8W2O - chains B and D of the 18 polymer chains in the assembly; structure by electron microscopy, 3.49 A resolution.

# Chain B
Molecule: U1 small nuclear ribonucleoprotein C
From: Saccharomyces cerevisiae S288C
Reference sequence: Q05900 (RU1C_YEAST); residues 1-231 here = UniProt positions 1-231
Amino-acid sequence (231 residues; each row starts with the number of its first residue):
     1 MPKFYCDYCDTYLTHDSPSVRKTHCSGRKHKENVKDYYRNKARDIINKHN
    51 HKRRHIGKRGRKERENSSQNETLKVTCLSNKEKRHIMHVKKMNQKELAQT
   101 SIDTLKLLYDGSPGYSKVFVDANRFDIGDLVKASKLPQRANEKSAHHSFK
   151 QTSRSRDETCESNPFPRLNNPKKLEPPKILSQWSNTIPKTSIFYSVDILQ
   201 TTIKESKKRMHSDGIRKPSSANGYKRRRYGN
Unresolved in the structure: 1-2, 133-138, 141-150, 197-231
Differences from the reference sequence: engineered mutation Pro2 (Thr in Q05900), Lys3 (Arg in Q05900), Phe4 (Tyr in Q05900), Asp7 (Glu in Q05900), Asp10 (His in Q05900), Thr11 (Ser in Q05900), Ser17 (Thr in Q05900), Pro18 (Leu in Q05900), Thr23 (Ser in Q05900), Cys25 (Leu in Q05900), Ser26 (Val in Q05900), Arg28 (Lys in Q05900), Lys29 (Asn in Q05900), Lys31 (Leu in Q05900), Glu32 (Arg in Q05900), Asn33 (Ile in Q05900), Val34 (Thr in Q05900), Lys35 (Ala in Q05900)
Curated features (UniProtKB/Swiss-Prot):
  - mutagenesis: Leu13 (L13A/D/E/F/G/H/K/P/R/S/T/W/Y: Gives rise to unstable commitment complexes; L13C/I/M/N/Q/V: No effect)

# Chain D
Molecule: U1 small nuclear ribonucleoprotein component PRP42
From: Saccharomyces cerevisiae S288C
Reference sequence: Q03776 (PRP42_YEAST); residues 1-544 here = UniProt positions 1-544
Amino-acid sequence (544 residues; row label = number of the first residue in the row):
     1 MDKYTALIHDENFSTLTLNVSRYPKSLAYWEKLLNYIVKASAPICKSTEP
    51 QLLKLIRCTYSSMLNEFPYLENYYIDFALLEYKLGNVSMSHKIFQRGLQA
   101 FNQRSLLLWTSYLKFCNNVISHQKQLFKKYETAEEYVGLHFFSGEFWDLY
   151 LEQISSRCTSSKKYWNVLRKILEIPLHSFSKFYALWLQRIDDIMDLKQLS
   201 QLTSKDELLKKLKIDINYSGRKGPYLQDAKKKLKKITKEMYMVVQYQVLE
   251 IYSIFESKIYINYYTSPETLVSSDEIETWIKYLDYTITLQTDSLTHLNFQ
   301 RALLPLAHYDLVWIKYSKWLINSKNDLLGAKNVLLMGLKFSLKKTEIIKL
   351 LYSVICKLNEYVLLRNLLEKIESSYSDNVENVDDFEIFWDYLQFKTFCQN
   401 SLYSSRYSDSQSNGLLNKELFDKVWKRLSCKEKKSGQEILLNNLVQFYSK
   451 DTVEFVEKNIFQKIIEFGWEYYLQNGMFWNCYCRLIYFDTSRSYLDKRQY
   501 IVRKIWPQIDKKFAQSVLPSLTEFCESYFPEEMDTLEEMFTEEP
Unresolved in the structure: 542-544
Curated features (UniProtKB/Swiss-Prot):
  - motif: Lys230 to Lys235 (Nuclear localization signal)

# Chain B / chain D interface
Residue-residue contacts (92; chain B residue first):
  His51(B) - Met194(D)
  Arg59(B) - Ser219(D)  hydrogen bond (side chain-backbone)
  Arg59(B) - Gly220(D)
  Glu63(B) - Ser219(D)  hydrogen bond
  Ser67(B) - Ser219(D)  hydrogen bond (side chain-backbone)
  Asn70(B) - Tyr218(D)
  Leu73(B) - Pro224(D)  hydrophobic
  Leu73(B) - Tyr225(D)  hydrophobic
  Lys74(B) - Pro224(D)
  Val75(B) - Arg221(D)
  Val75(B) - Pro224(D)  hydrophobic
  Thr76(B) - Gln227(D)
  Gln94(B) - Gln188(D)  hydrogen bond
  Leu97(B) - Lys181(D)
  Leu97(B) - Leu185(D)  hydrophobic
  Leu97(B) - Gln188(D)
  Thr100(B) - Lys181(D)
  Ile102(B) - Glu145(D)
  Ile102(B) - Asp148(D)
  Ile102(B) - Ser178(D)
  Ile102(B) - Lys181(D)
  Asp103(B) - Glu145(D)
  Thr104(B) - Phe142(D)
  Thr104(B) - Glu145(D)  hydrogen bond (backbone-side chain)
  Leu105(B) - Leu106(D)  hydrophobic
  Leu105(B) - Thr110(D)
  Leu105(B) - Glu145(D)  hydrogen bond (backbone-side chain)
  Leu108(B) - Phe142(D)  hydrophobic
  Leu108(B) - Asn262(D)
  Leu108(B) - Tyr263(D)
  Tyr109(B) - Glu71(D)  hydrogen bond
  Tyr109(B) - Leu107(D)  hydrophobic
  Gly111(B) - Tyr263(D)
  Ser112(B) - Asn72(D)
  Pro113(B) - Glu31(D)
  Pro113(B) - Leu70(D)  hydrophobic
  Pro113(B) - Tyr264(D)
  Gly114(B) - Asn72(D)  hydrogen bond (backbone-side chain)
  Tyr115(B) - Asn72(D)
  Lys117(B) - Glu31(D)  salt bridge
  Lys117(B) - Asn35(D)
  Lys117(B) - Tyr73(D)
  Lys117(B) - Asp76(D)
  Val118(B) - Asn72(D)
  Val118(B) - Ile75(D)  hydrophobic
  Phe119(B) - Leu107(D)  hydrophobic
  Arg124(B) - Leu79(D)
  Phe125(B) - Asp76(D)
  Phe125(B) - Leu79(D)
  Phe125(B) - Leu80(D)  hydrophobic
  Phe125(B) - Lys83(D)
  Arg156(B) - Val38(D)
  Arg156(B) - Tyr60(D)
  Arg156(B) - Asp76(D)  salt bridge
  Glu158(B) - Glu31(D)
  Thr159(B) - Glu31(D)
  Thr159(B) - Lys32(D)
  Cys160(B) - Leu27(D)  hydrophobic
  Cys160(B) - Glu31(D)  hydrogen bond (backbone-side chain)
  Glu161(B) - Ala28(D)
  Pro166(B) - Ile261(D)  hydrophobic
  Pro166(B) - Tyr263(D)
  Arg167(B) - Tyr260(D)
  Arg167(B) - Ser272(D)
  Arg167(B) - Glu275(D)  salt bridge
  Lys173(B) - Ser257(D)  hydrogen bond (side chain-backbone)
  Lys173(B) - Tyr260(D)
  Leu174(B) - Phe142(D)  hydrophobic
  Leu174(B) - Tyr252(D)  hydrogen bond (backbone-side chain)
  Glu175(B) - His177(D)  hydrogen bond (backbone-side chain)
  Pro176(B) - Tyr252(D)
  Pro177(B) - His177(D)
  Pro177(B) - Leu249(D)  hydrophobic
  Pro177(B) - Tyr252(D)
  Lys178(B) - Phe179(D)
  Lys178(B) - Ser180(D)  hydrogen bond (backbone-side chain)
  Ile179(B) - Tyr241(D)
  Ile179(B) - Gln245(D)
  Leu180(B) - Tyr241(D)  hydrogen bond (backbone-side chain)
  Gln182(B) - Leu187(D)
  Gln182(B) - Lys234(D)
  Trp183(B) - Leu187(D)  hydrophobic
  Trp183(B) - Thr237(D)
  Trp183(B) - Lys238(D)
  Trp183(B) - Tyr241(D)  hydrophobic
  Thr186(B) - Lys238(D)  hydrogen bond
  Thr186(B) - Met242(D)
  Thr186(B) - Gln245(D)
  Ile187(B) - Gln245(D)
  Ile187(B) - Leu249(D)  hydrophobic
  Pro188(B) - Tyr246(D)  hydrophobic
  Phe193(B) - Ile254(D)  hydrophobic
Interface residues without a listed pair, chain B (56 interface residues in all): Lys90, Asp126, Asp157, Pro164, Phe165, Pro171, Lys172
Interface residues without a listed pair, chain D (70 interface residues in all): Lys39, Ile44, Tyr82, Gly144, Tyr183, Ala184, Asp191, Asp228, Lys231, Val248, Thr265, Thr269, Leu270, Leu304

# In short
Chain B and chain D form an interface of 56 and 70 residues respectively; the contacts include 15 hydrogen
bonds and 3 salt bridges. Among the polar pairs are Lys117(B)-Glu31(D), Arg156(B)-Asp76(D) and
Arg167(B)-Glu275(D). UniProt lists one mutagenesis site on chain B.
Here chain B is U1 small nuclear ribonucleoprotein C and chain D is U1 small nuclear ribonucleoprotein
component PRP42, both from Saccharomyces cerevisiae S288C. Entry 8W2O (Yeast U1 snRNP with humanized U1C
Zinc-Finger domain) was determined by electron microscopy.
